PDB entry 8OEJ | electron microscopy, 7.96 A resolution (low resolution: residue-level contacts below are approximate; hydrogen-bond / salt-bridge calls are withheld) | chains B and C of the 7 polymer chains in the assembly

== Chain B ==
Name: RPA32 subunit of the hetero-oligomeric complex involved in homologous recombination
Organism: Pyrococcus abyssi
UniProt: Q9V1Z1 (Q9V1Z1_PYRAB); residues 2-268 here correspond to UniProt positions 6-272 (UniProt number = residue number + 4)
Sequence (269 residues; row label = number of the first residue in the row; numbering starts at 0):
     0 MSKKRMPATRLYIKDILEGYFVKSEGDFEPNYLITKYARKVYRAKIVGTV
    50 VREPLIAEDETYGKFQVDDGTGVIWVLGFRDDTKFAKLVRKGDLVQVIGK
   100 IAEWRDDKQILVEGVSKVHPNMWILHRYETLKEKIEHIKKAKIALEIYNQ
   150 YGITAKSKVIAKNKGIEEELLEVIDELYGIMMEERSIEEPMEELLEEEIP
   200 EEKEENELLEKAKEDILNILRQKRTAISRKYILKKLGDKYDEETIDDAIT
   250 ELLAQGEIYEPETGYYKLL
Unresolved in the structure: 0-2, 181-268
Sequence notes: initiating methionine (0); expression tag (1)

== Chain C ==
Name: RPA14 subunit of the hetero-oligomeric complex involved in homologous recombination
Organism: Pyrococcus abyssi
UniProt: Q9V1Z0 (Q9V1Z0_PYRAB); residue numbers follow UniProt; this construct covers 2-117
Sequence (122 residues; row label = number of the first residue in the row; numbers below 1 keep their minus sign (Gly-4 is residue -4)):
    -4 GTGDGSEVQVRRRKPAVERKISEIREEDTRVSLIGRVIKVDKMDYMFWLD
    46 DGTGVAIIESESDLPKVGQVVRVIGRIIRNEEGIHIYAEVIQDFSDADLE
    96 ALEEIRELERKLLPRLEGEIVW
Unresolved in the structure: -4 to 4
Sequence notes: expression tag (-4 to 1)

== Interface between chain B and chain C ==
Residue-residue contacts (52):
  Tyr11(B) with Glu104(C)
  Lys13(B) with Glu112(C)
  Lys35(B) with Trp117(C)
  Tyr36(B) with Leu111(C); Glu112(C); Ile115(C)
  Thr48(B) with Arg67(C); Val85(C); Gln87(C)
  Val50(B) with Arg25(C)
  Arg51(B) with Arg8(C)
  Gln65(B) with Arg8(C)
  Asp67(B) with Pro10(C); Ala11(C)
  Gly69(B) with Pro10(C); Ala11(C)
  Val72(B) with Arg8(C); Pro10(C)
  Lys90(B) with Glu84(C)
  Gly91(B) with Val85(C); Gln87(C)
  Leu93(B) with Gln87(C)
  His118(B) with Asp91(C)
  Pro119(B) with Asp88(C); Phe89(C); Ala92(C)
  Asn120(B) with Asp91(C); Ala92(C); Asp93(C)
  Trp122(B) with Glu13(C); Arg67(C); Phe89(C)
  Ile123(B) with Asp93(C); Leu97(C)
  Arg126(B) with Glu13(C); Arg101(C); Glu104(C)
  Tyr127(B) with Ala96(C); Glu99(C); Ile100(C); Leu103(C)
  Leu130(B) with Leu107(C); Leu108(C)
  Ile134(B) with Leu107(C); Leu111(C)
  Ile137(B) with Leu111(C)
  Lys141(B) with Glu114(C)
  Leu144(B) with Val116(C)
  Asn148(B) with Trp117(C)
  Leu176(B) with Trp117(C)
  Tyr177(B) with Trp117(C)
  Met180(B) with Trp117(C)
Interface residues without a listed pair, chain B (35 interface residues in all): Val49, Gly71, Asp92, Asp106, Lys133
Interface residues without a listed pair, chain C (33 interface residues in all): Arg7, Lys9, Ile29, Ile69

== Overview ==
Chain B and chain C form an interface of 35 and 33 residues respectively.
Here chain B is RPA32 subunit of the hetero-oligomeric complex involved in homologous recombination and chain
C is RPA14 subunit of the hetero-oligomeric complex involved in homologous recombination, both from Pyrococcus
abyssi. Entry 8OEJ (Extended RPA-DNA nucleoprotein filament) was determined by electron microscopy (same
publication as 8AAJ, 8AAS, 8C5Y, 8C5Z and 8OEL).
